7CQ7 - chains B and D of the 4 polymer chains in the assembly; structure by electron microscopy, 3.55 A resolution.

[Chain B]
Name: Osteopetrosis-associated transmembrane protein 1
From: Homo sapiens
Reference sequence: Q86WC4 (OSTM1_HUMAN); numbering as in UniProt (aligned over 1-334)
Amino-acid sequence (344 residues; each row starts with the number of its first residue):
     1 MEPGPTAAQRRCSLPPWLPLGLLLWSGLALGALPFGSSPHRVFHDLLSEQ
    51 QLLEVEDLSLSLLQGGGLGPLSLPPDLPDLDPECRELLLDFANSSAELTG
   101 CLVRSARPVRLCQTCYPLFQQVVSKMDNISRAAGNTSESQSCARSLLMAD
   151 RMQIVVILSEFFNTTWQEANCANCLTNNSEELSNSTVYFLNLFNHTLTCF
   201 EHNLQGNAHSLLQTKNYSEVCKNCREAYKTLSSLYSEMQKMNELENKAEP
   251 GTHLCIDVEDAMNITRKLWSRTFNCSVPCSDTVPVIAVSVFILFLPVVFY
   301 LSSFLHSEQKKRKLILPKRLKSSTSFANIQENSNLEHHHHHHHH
Not modelled in the structure: 1-72, 132-141, 205-215, 247-252, 307-344
Sequence notes: expression tag (335-344)
Curated features (UniProtKB/Swiss-Prot):
  - modified residue (Phosphoserine): Ser322, Ser325, Ser333
  - glycosylation (N-linked (GlcNAc...) asparagine): Asn93, Asn128, Asn135, Asn163, Asn177, Asn184, Asn194, Asn216, Asn263, Asn274
Disulfides: Cys84-Cys142, Cys101-Cys115, Cys112-Cys171, Cys174-Cys255, Cys221-Cys275
Covalent attachments: N-acetylglucosamine (NAG) linked to Asn263

[Chain D]
Name: H(+)/Cl(-) exchange transporter 7
From: Homo sapiens
Reference sequence: P51798 (CLCN7_HUMAN); numbering as in UniProt (aligned over 1-805)
Amino-acid sequence (825 residues; numbered -19 to 805; the number before each row is that of its first residue; numbers below 1 keep their minus sign (Met-19 is residue -19)):
   -19 MASDYKDDDDKASDEVDAGTMANVSKKVSWSGRDRDDEEAAPLLRRTARP
    31 GGGTPLLNGAGPGAARQSPRSALFRVGHMSSVELDDELLDPDMDPPHPFP
    81 KEIPHNEKLLSLKYESLDYDNSENQLFLEEERRINHTAFRTVEIKRWVIC
   131 ALIGILTGLVACFIDIVVENLAGLKYRVIKGNIDKFTEKGGLSFSLLLWA
   181 TLNAAFVLVGSVIVAFIEPVAAGSGIPQIKCFLNGVKIPHVVRLKTLVIK
   231 VSGVILSVVGGLAVGKEGPMIHSGSVIAAGISQGRSTSLKRDFKIFEYFR
   281 RDTEKRDFVSAGAAAGVSAAFGAPVGGVLFSLEEGASFWNQFLTWRIFFA
   331 SMISTFTLNFVLSIYHGNMWDLSSPGLINFGRFDSEKMAYTIHEIPVFIA
   381 MGVVGGVLGAVFNALNYWLTMFRIRYIHRPCLQVIEAVLVAAVTATVAFV
   431 LIYSSRDCQPLQGGSMSYPLQLFCADGEYNSMAAAFFNTPEKSVVSLFHD
   481 PPGSYNPLTLGLFTLVYFFLACWTYGLTVSAGVFIPSLLIGAAWGRLFGI
   531 SLSYLTGAAIWADPGKYALMGAAAQLGGIVRMTLSLTVIMMEATSNVTYG
   581 FPIMLVLMTAKIVGDVFIEGLYDMHIQLQSVPFLHWEAPVTSHSLTAREV
   631 MSTPVTCLRRREKVGVIVDVLSDTASNHNGFPVVEHADDTQPARLQGLIL
   681 RSQLIVLLKHKVFVERSNLGLVQRRLRLKDFRDAYPRFPPIQSIHVSQDE
   731 RECTMDLSEFMNPSPYTVPQEASLPRVFKLFRALGLRHLVVVDNRNQVVG
   781 LVTRKDLARYRLGKRGLEELSLAQT
Not modelled in the structure: -19 to 93, 117-119, 665-672, 696-705, 791-805
Sequence notes: initiating methionine (-19); expression tag (-18 to 0)
Curated features (UniProtKB/Swiss-Prot):
  - motif: Gly203 to Pro207 (Selectivity filter part_1), Gly245 to Pro249 (Selectivity filter part_2), Gly512 to Pro516 (Selectivity filter part_3)
  - binding site (chloride): Ser204, Phe514, Tyr602
  - binding site (ATP): His658 to Gly660, Thr783 to Asp786
  - site: Glu247 (Mediates proton transfer from the outer aqueous phase to the interior of the protein), Glu314 (Mediates proton transfer from the protein to the inner aqueous phase)
  - modified residue (Phosphoserine): Ser9, Ser60, Ser801
  - natural variant: Leu132 (L132P: In OPTB4), Leu213 (L213F: In OPTA2; uncertain significance), Asn214 (N214S: In OPTB4), Gly215 (G215R: In OPTA2), Leu224 (L224R: In OPTB4; uncertain significance), Leu227 (deletion: In OPTB4), Gly240 (G240R: In OPTB4), Pro249 (P249R: In OPTB4), Ile261 (I261F: In OPTB4), Arg286 (R286Q: In OPTA2; R286W: In OPTA2; uncertain significance), Ser290 (S290Y: In OPTA2; uncertain significance), Ala299 (A299V: In OPTB4; uncertain significance), 20 further natural variant entries in UniProt
Disulfides: Cys438-Cys454
Residues lining bound ligands: ADP (adenosine-5'-diphosphate): Glu95, Ser96, Ser632, Pro634, Val635, Thr636, Asn657, His658, Asn659, Gly660, Phe661, Pro662, Arg767, Leu781, Thr783, Lys785, Asp786

[Chain B / chain D interface]
Pairs across the interface (37; chain B residue first):
  Tyr228(B) with Asp456(D), hydrogen bond
  Lys229(B) with Glu168(D), salt bridge
  Ser232(B) with Asp456(D)
  Arg266(B) with Asp456(D), hydrogen bond (side chain-backbone); Gly457(D)
  Ser270(B) with Ala455(D)
  Cys279(B) with Thr167(D), hydrogen bond (side chain-backbone); Glu168(D); Gly170(D)
  Asp281(B) with Gly170(D); Gly171(D); Leu172(D), hydrogen bond (side chain-backbone); Tyr433(D)
  Thr282(B) with Tyr433(D), hydrogen bond
  Pro284(B) with Ser173(D), hydrogen bond (backbone-side chain)
  Val285(B) with Ser173(D)
  Val288(B) with Ser173(D); Leu177(D), hydrophobic
  Ser289(B) with Leu176(D); Thr426(D); Val430(D)
  Ile292(B) with Ala422(D), hydrophobic; Thr426(D)
  Leu293(B) with Thr426(D); Val427(D), hydrophobic
  Leu295(B) with Leu419(D)
  Pro296(B) with Leu419(D), hydrophobic; Val423(D), hydrophobic
  Phe299(B) with Leu412(D); Ile415(D), hydrophobic; Glu416(D); Leu419(D), hydrophobic
  Tyr300(B) with Ile407(D), hydrophobic; Glu416(D), hydrogen bond; Trp503(D), hydrogen bond
  Phe304(B) with Phe402(D), hydrophobic; Tyr406(D)
Interface residues without a listed pair, chain B (21 interface residues in all): His253, Ser303
Interface residues without a listed pair, chain D (30 interface residues in all): Lys169, Ala180, Arg403, Phe429, Gly443

[Overview]
21 residues of chain B face 30 of chain D across their interface; the contacts include 8 hydrogen bonds and 1
salt bridge. Polar pairs include Lys229(B)-Glu168(D), Tyr228(B)-Asp456(D) and Arg266(B)-Asp456(D). Chain D
binds ADP. N-acetylglucosamine is covalently linked to Asn263(B).
Here chain B is Osteopetrosis-associated transmembrane protein 1 and chain D is H(+)/Cl(-) exchange
transporter 7, both from Homo sapiens. Entry 7CQ7 (Structure of the human CLCN7-OSTM1 complex with ADP) was
determined by electron microscopy.
